PDB entry 9KYX | electron microscopy, 6.90 A resolution (low resolution: residue-level contacts below are approximate; hydrogen-bond / salt-bridge calls are withheld) | chains D and G of the 8 polymer chains in the assembly

== Chain D (and G) ==
Protein: Scaffolding protein
Organism: Salmonella phage P22
Notes: chain G of this document is another copy of the same molecule, construct and numbering; everything in this record applies to it too
UniProtKB: P26748 (VG08_BPP22); residues 1-303 here = UniProt positions 1-303
Chain sequence (303 residues; row label = number of the first residue in the row):
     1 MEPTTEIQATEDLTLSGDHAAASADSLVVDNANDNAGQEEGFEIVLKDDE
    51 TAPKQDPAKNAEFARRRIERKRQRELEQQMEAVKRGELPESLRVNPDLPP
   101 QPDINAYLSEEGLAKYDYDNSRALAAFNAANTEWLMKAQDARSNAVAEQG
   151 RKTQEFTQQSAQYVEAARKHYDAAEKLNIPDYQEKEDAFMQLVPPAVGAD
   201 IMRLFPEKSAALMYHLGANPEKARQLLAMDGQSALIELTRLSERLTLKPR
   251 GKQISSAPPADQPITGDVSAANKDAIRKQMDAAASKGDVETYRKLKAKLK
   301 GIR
Disordered / not traced: 1-69, 246-303 (chain G: 1-69, 89-155, 246-303)

== Interface between chain D and chain G ==
Contacting residue pairs (7; chain D residue first):
  Gln232(D) - Arg203(G)
  Ile236(D) - Phe205(G)
  Ile236(D) - Thr239(G)
  Ile236(D) - Ser242(G)
  Arg240(D) - Glu243(G)
  Glu243(D) - Glu243(G)
  Arg244(D) - Leu245(G)
Also at the interface, not in a pair above, chain D (6 interface residues in all): Thr239
Also at the interface, not in a pair above, chain G (7 interface residues in all): Leu204

== Summary ==
6 residues of chain D face 7 of chain G across their interface.
Chain D and chain G are both Scaffolding protein (Salmonella phage P22); the structure, The scaffold tetramer
of phage P22, was determined by electron microscopy, deposited together with 9JG6, 9JGA, 9KYV, 9KYW and 9KYY.
